PDB entry 9H9M | electron microscopy, 3.10 A resolution | chains 1 and G of the 9 polymer chains in the assembly

[Chain 1]
Molecule: 16S RNA
Source organism: Escherichia coli
Sequence (1542 nucleotides; numbered 1 to 1542; the number before each row is that of its first residue):
     1 AAAUUGAAGA GUUUGAUCAU GGCUCAGAUU GAACGCUGGC GGCAGGCCUA ACACAUGCAA
    61 GUCGAACGGU AACAGGAAGA AGCUUGCUUC UUUGCUGACG AGUGGCGGAC GGGUGAGUAA
   121 UGUCUGGGAA ACUGCCUGAU GGAGGGGGAU AACUACUGGA AACGGUAGCU AAUACCGCAU
   181 AACGUCGCAA GACCAAAGAG GGGGACCUUC GGGCCUCUUG CCAUCGGAUG UGCCCAGAUG
   241 GGAUUAGCUA GUAGGUGGGG UAACGGCUCA CCUAGGCGAC GAUCCCUAGC UGGUCUGAGA
   301 GGAUGACCAG CCACACUGGA ACUGAGACAC GGUCCAGACU CCUACGGGAG GCAGCAGUGG
   361 GGAAUAUUGC ACAAUGGGCG CAAGCCUGAU GCAGCCAUGC CGCGUGUAUG AAGAAGGCCU
   421 UCGGGUUGUA AAGUACUUUC AGCGGGGAGG AAGGGAGUAA AGUUAAUACC UUUGCUCAUU
   481 GACGUUACCC GCAGAAGAAG CACCGGCUAA CUCCGUGCCA GCAGCCXCGG UAAUACGGAG
   541 GGUGCAAGCG UUAAUCGGAA UUACUGGGCG UAAAGCGCAC GCAGGCGGUU UGUUAAGUCA
   601 GAUGUGAAAU CCCCGGGCUC AACCUGGGAA CUGCAUCUGA UACUGGCAAG CUUGAGUCUC
   661 GUAGAGGGGG GUAGAAUUCC AGGUGUAGCG GUGAAAUGCG UAGAGAUCUG GAGGAAUACC
   721 GGUGGCGAAG GCGGCCCCCU GGACGAAGAC UGACGCUCAG GUGCGAAAGC GUGGGGAGCA
   781 AACAGGAUUA GAUACCCUGG UAGUCCACGC CGUAAACGAU GUCGACUUGG AGGUUGUGCC
   841 CUUGAGGCGU GGCUUCCGGA GCUAACGCGU UAAGUCGACC GCCUGGGGAG UACGGCCGCA
   901 AGGUUAAAAC UCAAAUGAAU UGACGGGGGC CCGCACAAGC GGUGGAGCAU GUGGUUUAAU
   961 UCGAUGXAAC GCGAAGAACC UUACCUGGUC UUGACAUCCA CGGAAGUUUU CAGAGAUGAG
  1021 AAUGUGCCUU CGGGAACCGU GAGACAGGUG CUGCAUGGCU GUCGUCAGCU CGUGUUGUGA
  1081 AAUGUUGGGU UAAGUCCCGC AACGAGCGCA ACCCUUAUCC UUUGUUGCCA GCGGUCCGGC
  1141 CGGGAACUCA AAGGAGACUG CCAGUGAUAA ACUGGAGGAA GGUGGGGAUG ACGUCAAGUC
  1201 AUCAUGGCCC UUACGACCAG GGCUACACAC GUGCUACAAU GGCGCAUACA AAGAGAAGCG
  1261 ACCUCGCGAG AGCAAGCGGA CCUCAUAAAG UGCGUCGUAG UCCGGAUUGG AGUCUGCAAC
  1321 UCGACUCCAU GAAGUCGGAA UCGCUAGUAA UCGUGGAUCA GAAUGCCACG GUGAAUACGU
  1381 UCCCGGGCCU UGUACACACC GCCCGUXACA CCAUGGGAGU GGGUUGCAAA AGAAGUAGGU
  1441 AGCUUAACCU UCGGGAGGGC GCUUACCACU UUGUGAUUCA UGACUGGGGU GAAGUCGUAA
  1501 CAAGGUAACC GUAGGGGAAC CUGCGGUUGG AUCACCUCCU UA
Unresolved in the structure: 1-930, 1387-1542
Modified residues: PSU (pseudouridine-5'-monophosphate) at position 516, G7M (N7-methyl-guanosine-5'-monophosphate) at position 527, 2MG (2N-methylguanosine-5'-monophosphate) at position 966, 5MC (5-methylcytidine-5'-monophosphate) at position 967, 2MG (2N-methylguanosine-5'-monophosphate) at position 1207, 4OC (4n,o2'-methylcytidine-5'-monophosphate) at position 1402, 5MC (5-methylcytidine-5'-monophosphate) at position 1407, UR3 (3-methyluridine-5'-monophoshate) at position 1498, 2MG (2N-methylguanosine-5'-monophosphate) at position 1516, MA6 (6N-dimethyladenosine-5'-monophoshate) at position 1518, MA6 (6N-dimethyladenosine-5'-monophoshate) at position 1519
Ion coordination: Mg2+ site 1 near A937 (its only coordinating residue here); Mg2+ site 2: G944, G945; Mg2+ site 3 near G945 (its only coordinating residue here); Mg2+ site 4: A964, U1199; Mg2+ site 5 near C972 (its only coordinating residue here); Mg2+ site 6 near C980 (its only coordinating residue here); Mg2+ site 7: G993, G1041; Mg2+ site 8 near G1013 (its only coordinating residue here); Mg2+ site 9 near G1050 (its only coordinating residue here); Mg2+ site 10: C1054, A1197, G1198; Mg2+ site 11: C1069, G1094; Mg2+ site 12: U1085, U1086, G1099; 12 more Mg2+ sites not listed

[Chain G]
Molecule: Small ribosomal subunit protein uS7
Source organism: Escherichia coli
UniProtKB: P02359 (RS7_ECOLI); residues 1-179 here = UniProt positions 1-179
Amino-acid sequence (179 residues; row label = number of the first residue in the row):
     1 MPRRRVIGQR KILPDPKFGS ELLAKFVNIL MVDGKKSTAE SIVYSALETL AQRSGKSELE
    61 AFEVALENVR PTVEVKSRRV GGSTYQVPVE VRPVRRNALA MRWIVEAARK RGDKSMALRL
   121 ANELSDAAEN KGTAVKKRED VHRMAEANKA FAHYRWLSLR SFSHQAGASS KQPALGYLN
Unresolved in the structure: 1, 142-179
UniProt features mapped onto this chain:
  - natural variant: Leu-157 to Asn-179 (deletion: In strain: B and L44)
  - mutagenesis: Pro-2 to Phe-18 (Defective in ribosome assembly; accumulates to abnormally high levels on polysomes; significantly decreases affinity for its own mRNA), Lys-36 (K36A/E: Defective in ribosome assembly), Met-116 (M116G: Significantly decreases affinity for its own mRNA)

[How chain 1 and chain G interact]
Residue-residue contacts (56; chain 1 residue first):
  C932(1) / Arg-3(G)  sugar contact
  C932(1) / Arg-4(G)  salt bridge to the phosphate
  G933(1) / Arg-3(G)  hydrogen bond to the base
  G933(1) / Arg-4(G)  hydrogen bond to the phosphate
  C934(1) / Pro-2(G)  phosphate contact
  A935(1) / Arg-3(G)  base contact
  A938(1) / Lys-76(G)  salt bridge to the phosphate
  A938(1) / Arg-95(G)  phosphate contact
  G939(1) / Arg-95(G)  salt bridge to the phosphate
  G939(1) / Arg-102(G)  salt bridge to the phosphate
  A1092(1) / Arg-4(G)  salt bridge to the phosphate
  A1093(1) / Arg-4(G)  salt bridge to the phosphate
  A1239(1) / Lys-114(G)  hydrogen bond to the sugar
  U1240(1) / Leu-30(G)  base contact
  U1240(1) / Val-32(G)  base contact
  U1240(1) / Thr-38(G)  sugar contact
  U1240(1) / Ile-42(G)  sugar contact
  U1240(1) / Arg-109(G)  hydrogen bond to the base
  U1240(1) / Ser-115(G)  hydrogen bond to the phosphate
  U1240(1) / Met-116(G)  hydrogen bond to the phosphate
  U1240(1) / Arg-119(G)  salt bridge to the phosphate
  G1241(1) / Lys-35(G)  salt bridge to the phosphate
  A1289(1) / Lys-35(G)  phosphate contact
  G1290(1) / Lys-35(G)  salt bridge to the phosphate
  G1290(1) / Ser-37(G)  phosphate contact
  U1291(1) / Ser-37(G)  hydrogen bond to the phosphate
  G1297(1) / Lys-114(G)  hydrogen bond to the base
  U1298(1) / Lys-114(G)  salt bridge to the phosphate
  A1346(1) / Arg-10(G)  base contact
  A1350(1) / Asp-33(G)  hydrogen bond to the sugar
  U1351(1) / Asp-33(G)  sugar contact
  U1372(1) / Gly-34(G)  hydrogen bond to the sugar
  G1373(1) / Met-31(G)  sugar contact
  G1373(1) / Gly-34(G)  sugar contact
  G1373(1) / Lys-36(G)  phosphate contact
  A1374(1) / Asn-28(G)  hydrogen bond to the phosphate
  A1374(1) / Met-31(G)  sugar contact
  A1374(1) / Lys-36(G)  salt bridge to the phosphate
  A1375(1) / Lys-25(G)  salt bridge to the phosphate
  A1375(1) / Asn-28(G)  hydrogen bond to the phosphate
  U1376(1) / Arg-10(G)  hydrogen bond to the base
  U1376(1) / Lys-25(G)  salt bridge to the phosphate
  U1376(1) / Ala-98(G)  phosphate contact
  A1377(1) / Gln-9(G)  hydrogen bond to the base
  A1377(1) / Arg-95(G)  salt bridge to the phosphate
  C1378(1) / Val-6(G)  phosphate contact
  C1378(1) / Arg-78(G)  hydrogen bond to the base
  G1379(1) / Pro-2(G)  base contact
  U1380(1) / Pro-2(G)  base contact
  U1380(1) / Arg-3(G)  hydrogen bond to the base
  U1381(1) / Arg-79(G)  hydrogen bond to the base
  U1381(1) / Val-80(G)  hydrogen bond to the base
  U1381(1) / Gly-82(G)  hydrogen bond to the sugar
  C1382(1) / Arg-79(G)  hydrogen bond to the sugar
  C1382(1) / Gly-82(G)  sugar contact
  C1384(1) / Arg-3(G)  base contact
Other interface residues (no listed pair), chain 1 (35 interface residues in all): C931, C940, U1345, C1383
Other interface residues (no listed pair), chain G (38 interface residues in all): Arg-5, Ile-7, Ile-12, Ile-29, Ser-77, Gly-81, Ser-83

[Overview]
35 residues of chain 1 face 38 of chain G across their interface, with 20 hydrogen bonds and 14 salt bridges.
Polar contacts include G933(1)/Arg-3(G), U1240(1)/Arg-109(G) and G1297(1)/Lys-114(G). G944(1) and G945(1)
coordinate Mg2+ site 2. Curated annotation (UniProt) lists 2 mutagenesis sites on chain G.
Chain 1 is 16S RNA and chain G is Small ribosomal subunit protein uS7, both from Escherichia coli; the
structure, Complex 4 (HEAD) 30S-GE81112 (weak residual tRNA), was determined by electron microscopy (same
publication as 9H8G, 9H9H, 9H9I, 9H9J, 9H9K, 9H9L and 9H9N).
